PDB entry 6S8B | electron microscopy, 2.41 A resolution | chains H and V of the 35 polymer chains in the assembly

== Chain H ==
Name: CRISPR-associated protein, Cmr3 family
Source organism: Sulfolobus islandicus (strain REY15A)
Reference sequence: F0NDX1 (F0NDX1_SULIR); numbering as in UniProt (aligned over 1-313)
Chain sequence (313 residues; each row starts with the number of its first residue):
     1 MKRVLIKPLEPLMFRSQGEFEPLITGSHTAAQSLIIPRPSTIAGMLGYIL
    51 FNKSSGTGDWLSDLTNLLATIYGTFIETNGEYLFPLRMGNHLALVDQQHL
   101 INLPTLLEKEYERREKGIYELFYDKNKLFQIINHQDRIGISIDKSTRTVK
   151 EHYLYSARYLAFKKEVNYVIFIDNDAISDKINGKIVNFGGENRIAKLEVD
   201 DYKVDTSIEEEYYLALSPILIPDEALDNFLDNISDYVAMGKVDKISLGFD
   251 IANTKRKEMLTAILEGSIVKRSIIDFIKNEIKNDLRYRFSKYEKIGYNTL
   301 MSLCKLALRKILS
Not modelled in the structure: 1, 21-28

== Chain V ==
Molecule: crRNA
Source organism: Sulfolobus islandicus REY15A
Sequence (51 nucleotides; row label = number of the first residue in the row):
     1 AUUGAAAGUUCAAAGCUUAGAUACCCUGGAGGGAAACCAGACUUAACACC
    51 A
Not modelled in the structure: 50-51

== Chain H / chain V interface ==
Pairs across the interface (60):
  Arg15(H) with U3(V), hydrogen bond to the base; G4(V), salt bridge to the phosphate
  Ser16(H) with U3(V), hydrogen bond to the base
  Gln17(H) with U3(V), hydrogen bond to the base
  Arg38(H) with U3(V), base contact
  Ser40(H) with U3(V), hydrogen bond to the phosphate
  Thr41(H) with U2(V), hydrogen bond to the phosphate; U3(V), hydrogen bond to the phosphate
  Gly44(H) with A1(V), hydrogen bond to the sugar; U2(V), sugar contact
  Met45(H) with U2(V), base contact
  Gly47(H) with A1(V), sugar contact
  Tyr48(H) with A1(V), hydrogen bond to the sugar; U2(V), base contact
  Phe51(H) with A1(V), stacking on the base
  Lys53(H) with A1(V), base contact
  Trp60(H) with A1(V), sugar contact
  Leu64(H) with A1(V), sugar contact
  Ile138(H) with U9(V), base contact
  Gly139(H) with U9(V), phosphate contact
  Ile140(H) with A7(V), hydrogen bond to the sugar; G8(V), sugar contact; U9(V), sugar contact; U10(V), sugar contact
  Ser141(H) with A7(V), hydrogen bond to the phosphate; G8(V), hydrogen bond to the phosphate
  Ile142(H) with G8(V), hydrogen bond to the phosphate; U10(V), sugar contact
  Lys144(H) with G8(V), salt bridge to the phosphate
  Arg147(H) with G8(V), hydrogen bond to the base; U10(V), hydrogen bond to the sugar; C11(V), sugar contact
  Thr148(H) with C11(V), hydrogen bond to the sugar
  Val149(H) with U10(V), hydrogen bond to the base
  Tyr153(H) with A7(V), base contact
  Tyr155(H) with A7(V), stacking on the base; U9(V), phosphate contact
  Asn187(H) with U2(V), base contact; A5(V), phosphate contact
  Gly189(H) with U2(V), hydrogen bond to the sugar; G4(V), sugar contact
  Gly190(H) with G4(V), sugar contact; A5(V), phosphate contact
  Glu191(H) with A5(V), phosphate contact; A6(V), hydrogen bond to the base; A7(V), base contact
  Asn192(H) with A5(V), phosphate contact; A6(V), phosphate contact
  Gly248(H) with U3(V), sugar contact
  Phe249(H) with U2(V), sugar contact; U3(V), hydrogen bond to the phosphate; G4(V), stacking on the base
  Asp250(H) with U2(V), phosphate contact
  Ile251(H) with A1(V), base contact; U2(V), hydrogen bond to the phosphate; G4(V), sugar contact
  Ala252(H) with A1(V), base contact
  Arg256(H) with U3(V), hydrogen bond to the sugar
  Lys257(H) with U2(V), salt bridge to the phosphate; U3(V), salt bridge to the phosphate
Also at the interface, not in a pair above, chain H (46 interface residues in all): Gly18, Glu19, Ala43, Asp63, Leu67, Leu154, Phe188, Ser246, Leu247

== In short ==
46 residues of chain H face 11 of chain V across their interface, with 21 hydrogen bonds, 4 salt bridges and 3
aromatic stacking contacts. Polar pairs include Arg15(H)-U3(V), Ser16(H)-U3(V) and Gln17(H)-U3(V).
Here chain H is CRISPR-associated protein, Cmr3 family (Sulfolobus islandicus (strain REY15A)) and chain V is
crRNA (Sulfolobus islandicus REY15A). Entry 6S8B (Cryo-EM structure of the Type III-B Cmr-beta bound to
cognate target RNA and AMPPnP, state 1) was determined by electron microscopy together with 6S6B, 6S8E, 6S91,
6SH8, 6SHB and 6SIC from the same study.
